PDB entry 9EVB | electron microscopy, 2.38 A resolution | chains A and B of the 5 polymer chains in the assembly

[Chain A (and B)]
Molecule: Neur_chan_LBD domain-containing protein
From: Desulfofustis sp. PB-SRB1
Notes: chain B of this document is another copy of the same molecule, construct and numbering; everything in this record applies to it too
Reference sequence: V4JF97 (V4JF97_9DELT); numbering as in UniProt (aligned over 1-642)
Chain sequence (642 residues; numbered 1 to 642; the number before each row is that of its first residue):
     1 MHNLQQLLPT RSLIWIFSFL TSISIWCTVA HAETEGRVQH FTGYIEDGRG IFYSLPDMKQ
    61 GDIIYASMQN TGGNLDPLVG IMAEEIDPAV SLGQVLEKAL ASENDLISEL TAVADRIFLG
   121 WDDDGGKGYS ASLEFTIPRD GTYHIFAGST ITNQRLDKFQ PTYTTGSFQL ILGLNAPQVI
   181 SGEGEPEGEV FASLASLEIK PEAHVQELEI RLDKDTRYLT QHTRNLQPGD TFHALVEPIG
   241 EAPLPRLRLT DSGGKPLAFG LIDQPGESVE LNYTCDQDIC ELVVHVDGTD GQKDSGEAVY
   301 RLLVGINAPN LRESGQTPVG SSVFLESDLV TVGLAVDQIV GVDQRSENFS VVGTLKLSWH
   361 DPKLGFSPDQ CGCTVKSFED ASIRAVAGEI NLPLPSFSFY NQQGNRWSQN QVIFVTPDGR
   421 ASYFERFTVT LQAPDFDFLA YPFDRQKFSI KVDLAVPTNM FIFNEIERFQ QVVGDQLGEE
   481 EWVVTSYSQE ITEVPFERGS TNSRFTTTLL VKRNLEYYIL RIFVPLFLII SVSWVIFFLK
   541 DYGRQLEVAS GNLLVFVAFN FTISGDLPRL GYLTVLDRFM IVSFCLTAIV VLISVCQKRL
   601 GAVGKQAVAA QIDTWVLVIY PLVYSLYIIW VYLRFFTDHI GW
Unresolved in the structure: 1-36, 638-642
Cystine bridges: C371-C373
Residues lining bound ligands: tetradecane (C14): F527, I530, S531, W534, L617, V618, P621

[Chain A / chain B interface]
Pairs across the interface - 65 pairs, chain A then chain B:
  Y218(A) with L156(B), hydrogen bond (side chain-backbone); D157(B); K158(B)
  D251(A) with Y129(B)
  S252(A) with G372(B)
  G253(A) with Y129(B); P368(B)
  G254(A) with N153(B)
  K255(A) with D123(B), salt bridge; D124(B), salt bridge
  P256(A) with I107(B)
  H285(A) with L156(B)
  R345(A) with E481(B), salt bridge
  S346(A) with Q338(B), hydrogen bond (backbone-side chain); V340(B)
  E347(A) with Q338(B)
  R384(A) with D380(B), salt bridge
  F399(A) with Q409(B), hydrogen bond (backbone-side chain)
  Y400(A) with Q409(B); R426(B), hydrogen bond (backbone-side chain)
  Q402(A) with W407(B), hydrogen bond (backbone-side chain); Q409(B)
  Q403(A) with W407(B)
  G404(A) with W407(B)
  N405(A) with W407(B)
  Q432(A) with V352(B); T428(B)
  P434(A) with Q476(B); L477(B)
  D435(A) with L477(B)
  F436(A) with L477(B)
  D437(A) with G478(B)
  L439(A) with E479(B)
  E497(A) with F424(B)
  R498(A) with V375(B); F414(B); T416(B)
  G543(A) with R544(B)
  E547(A) with R544(B), salt bridge; E547(B)
  L554(A) with L554(B), hydrophobic
  V557(A) with A558(B), hydrophobic; F559(B); T562(B)
  N560(A) with T562(B)
  F561(A) with F561(B), hydrophobic; T562(B)
  L567(A) with R521(B)
  L570(A) with E481(B)
  G571(A) with N514(B); Y517(B)
  Y572(A) with E479(B); Y517(B)
  L573(A) with Y517(B), hydrophobic; L520(B), hydrophobic
  R578(A) with E516(B), salt bridge
  I581(A) with L520(B)
  F584(A) with P525(B), hydrophobic
  C585(A) with V524(B), hydrophobic; L528(B), hydrophobic
  L592(A) with V532(B), hydrophobic; V535(B), hydrophobic
  K598(A) with L539(B)
  R599(A) with F538(B); K540(B)
Also at the interface, not in a pair above, chain A (56 interface residues in all): T220, R248, L257, F259, S398, N401, L546, L553, R569, A588, V591, V595
Also at the interface, not in a pair above, chain B (59 interface residues in all): N104, F159, C373, T374, N410, E480, I529, S531, V548, V555, G565, D566

[Summary]
56 residues of chain A face 59 of chain B across their interface; the contacts include 5 hydrogen bonds and 6
salt bridges. Polar contacts include K255(A)-D123(B), K255(A)-D124(B) and R345(A)-E481(B). Bound to chain A:
tetradecane.
Both chains are Neur_chan_LBD domain-containing protein (Desulfofustis sp. PB-SRB1). Entry 9EVB (Non-uniform
refinement of the CryoEM structure of DeCLIC nanodisc with 10mM EDTA in sym-like state) was determined by
electron microscopy together with 9EV1, 9EV7, 9EV8, 9EV9 and 9EVA from the same study.
